6C23 - chains K and M of the 12 polymer chains in the assembly; structure by electron microscopy, 3.90 A resolution.

Chain K:
Molecule: Histone-lysine N-methyltransferase EZH2
Organism: Homo sapiens
Notes: EC 2.1.1.43
UniProtKB: Q15910 (EZH2_HUMAN); numbering as in UniProt (aligned over 1-746)
Sequence (746 residues; numbered 1 to 746; the number before each row is that of its first residue):
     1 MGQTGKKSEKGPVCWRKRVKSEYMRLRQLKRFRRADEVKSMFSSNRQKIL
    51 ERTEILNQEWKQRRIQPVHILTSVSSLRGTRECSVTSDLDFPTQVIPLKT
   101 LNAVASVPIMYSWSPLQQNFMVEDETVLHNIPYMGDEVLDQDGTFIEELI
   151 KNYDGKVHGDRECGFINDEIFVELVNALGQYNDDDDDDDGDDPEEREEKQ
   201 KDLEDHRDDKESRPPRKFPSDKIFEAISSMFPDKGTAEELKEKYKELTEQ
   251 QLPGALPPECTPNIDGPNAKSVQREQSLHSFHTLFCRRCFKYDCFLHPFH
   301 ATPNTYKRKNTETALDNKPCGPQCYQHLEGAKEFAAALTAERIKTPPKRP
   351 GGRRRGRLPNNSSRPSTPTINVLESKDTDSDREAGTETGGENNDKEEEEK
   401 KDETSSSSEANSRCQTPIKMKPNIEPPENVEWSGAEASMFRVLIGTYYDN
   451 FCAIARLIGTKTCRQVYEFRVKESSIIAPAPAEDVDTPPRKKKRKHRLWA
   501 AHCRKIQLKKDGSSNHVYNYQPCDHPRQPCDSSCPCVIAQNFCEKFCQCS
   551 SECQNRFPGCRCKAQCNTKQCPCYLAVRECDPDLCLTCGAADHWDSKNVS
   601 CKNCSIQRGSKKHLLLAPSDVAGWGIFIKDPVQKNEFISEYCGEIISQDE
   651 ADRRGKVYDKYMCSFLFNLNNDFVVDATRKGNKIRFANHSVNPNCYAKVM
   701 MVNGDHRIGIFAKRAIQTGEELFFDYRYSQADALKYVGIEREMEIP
Unresolved in the structure: 1-258, 307-422, 478-513, 736-746
Disulfides: C289-C294, C523-C547, C530-C553
Glycans and other covalent adducts: covalent link L443-Y447
UniProt features mapped onto this chain:
  - region: K39 to V68 (Interaction with EED)
  - modified residue: S21 (Phosphoserine), S76 (Phosphoserine), T339 (Phosphothreonine), T345 (Phosphothreonine), S363 (Phosphoserine), S366 (Phosphoserine), T367 (Phosphothreonine), T487 (Phosphothreonine)
  - glycosylation: S75 (O-linked (GlcNAc) serine)
  - cross-link: K634 (Glycyl lysine isopeptide (Lys-Gly) (interchain with G-Cter in SUMO2))
  - natural variant: P132 (P132S: In WVS), Y133 (Y133C: In WVS), M134 (M134T: In WVS), Y153 (deletion: In WVS), K156 (K156E: In WVS), D185 (D185H: Decreased histone methyltransferase activity), H279 (H279R: In WVS), C571 (C571W: Found in a patient with myelodysplastic syndrome and myelodysplastic-myeloproliferative neoplasms), V621 (V621M: In WVS; uncertain significance), Y641 (Y641C: In a patient with diffuse large B-cell lymphoma; Y641F: Found in a patient with follicular lymphoma; Y641H: Found in patients with follicular lymphoma ...), Y658 (Y658N: In WVS), A677 (A677G: Found in a patient with B-cell lymphoma; A677T: In WVS), 8 further natural variant entries in UniProt
  - mutagenesis: S21 (S21A: Enhances methyltransferase activity towards 'Lys-27' of histone H3 and abrogates phosphorylation by PKB/AKT1 ...), S75 (S75A: Reduced protein stability), T345 (T345A: Impaired CDK1- and CDK-2 mediated phosphorylation and subsequent gene silencing. Altered EZH2-mediated cell proliferation and migration), C588 (C588Y: Strongly impairs methyltransferase activity towards 'Lys-27' of histone H3), F667 (F667I: Strongly decreases histone methyltransferase activity), H689 (H689A: Abrogates methyltransferase activity)

Chain M:
Molecule: Polycomb protein SUZ12
Organism: Homo sapiens
UniProtKB: Q15022 (SUZ12_HUMAN); residue numbers follow UniProt; this construct covers 1-739
Sequence (739 residues; numbered 1 to 739; the number before each row is that of its first residue):
     1 MAPQKHGGGGGGGSGPSAGSGGGGFGGSAAVAAATASGGKSGGGSCGGGG
    51 SYSASSSSSAAAAAGAAVLPVKKPKMEHVQADHELFLQAFEKPTQIYRFL
   101 RTRNLIAPIFLHRTLTYMSHRNSRTNIKRKTFKVDDMLSKVEKMKGEQES
   151 HSLSAHLQLTFTGFFHKNDKPSPNSENEQNSVTLEVLLVKVCHKKRKDVS
   201 CPIRQVPTGKKQVPLNPDLNQTKPGNFPSLAVSSNEFEPSNSHMVKSYSL
   251 LFRVTRPGRREFNGMINGETNENIDVNEELPARRKRNREDGEKTFVAQMT
   301 VFDKNRRLQLLDGEYEVAMQEMEECPISKKRATWETILDGKRLPPFETFS
   351 QGPTLQFTLRWTGETNDKSTAPIAKPLATRNSESLHQENKPGSVKPTQTI
   401 AVKESLTTDLQTRKEKDTPNENRQKLRIFYQFLYNNNTRQQTEARDDLHC
   451 PWCTLNCRKLYSLLKHLKLCHSRFIFNYVYHPKGARIDVSINECYDGSYA
   501 GNPQDIHRQPGFAFSRNGPVKRTPITHILVCRPKRTKASMSEFLESEDGE
   551 VEQQRTYSSGHNRLYFHSDTCLPLRPQEMEVDSEDEKDPEWLREKTITQI
   601 EEFSDVNEGEKEVMKLWNLHVMKHGFIADNQMNHACMLFVENYGQKIIKK
   651 NLCRNFMLHLVSMHDFNLISIMSIDKAVTKLREMQQKLEKGESASPANEE
   701 ITEEQNGTANGFSEINSKEKALETDSVSGVSKQSKKQKL
Unresolved in the structure: 1-560, 683-739

How chain K and chain M interact:
Contacting residue pairs (81):
  T261(K) with N607(M)
  P262(K) with N607(M)
  N263(K) with N607(M), hydrogen bond; G609(M), hydrogen bond (side chain-backbone)
  I264(K) with R654(M); L658(M), hydrophobic
  D265(K) with K650(M); N651(M); L652(M); N655(M)
  S277(K) with L658(M)
  L278(K) with L658(M), hydrophobic; D665(M)
  S280(K) with E610(M)
  F281(K) with E610(M); V613(M), hydrophobic; L658(M), hydrophobic; H659(M); S662(M), hydrogen bond (backbone-side chain)
  H282(K) with D665(M)
  L284(K) with F603(M), hydrophobic; M614(M), hydrophobic
  F285(K) with W617(M), hydrophobic; M663(M), hydrophobic
  F290(K) with W617(M); V621(M); I627(M); D629(M); M632(M), hydrophobic; L668(M), hydrophobic
  K291(K) with W617(M); N618(M)
  Y292(K) with M614(M), hydrophobic; N618(M), hydrogen bond (backbone-side chain)
  D293(K) with Q599(M); F603(M)
  F295(K) with L592(M), hydrophobic; T596(M); Q599(M); M622(M), hydrophobic
  Y306(K) with D665(M); N667(M), hydrogen bond
  T446(K) with H664(M), hydrogen bond
  R456(K) with D675(M), salt bridge; T679(M), hydrogen bond
  L457(K) with R682(M)
  K545(K) with D629(M), salt bridge
  P582(K) with A628(M), hydrophobic
  D583(K) with A628(M); D629(M), hydrogen bond (side chain-backbone)
  H593(K) with Q631(M)
  W594(K) with F626(M); Q631(M), hydrogen bond (backbone-side chain)
  K611(K) with D585(M), hydrogen bond (side chain-backbone)
  H613(K) with M579(M), hydrogen bond (side chain-backbone); V581(M), hydrogen bond (side chain-backbone); D582(M); S583(M), hydrogen bond
  L615(K) with Y565(M), hydrophobic
  L616(K) with Y565(M); F566(M), hydrogen bond (backbone-backbone); H567(M)
  A617(K) with L564(M); Y565(M), hydrophobic
  P618(K) with R563(M); L564(M); F566(M), hydrophobic
  D620(K) with R563(M), salt bridge
  W624(K) with F566(M), hydrophobic
  F627(K) with R563(M); Y565(M), hydrophobic
  K629(K) with M579(M); V581(M)
  K683(K) with S568(M); S583(M), hydrogen bond (side chain-backbone); E584(M), salt bridge; D585(M), salt bridge
  N703(K) with I627(M)
  T718(K) with N562(M)
  G719(K) with N562(M); Y565(M)
Other interface residues (no listed pair), chain K (49 interface residues in all): C260, H279, R287, V442, A453, A591, Q607, L614, K680
Other interface residues (no listed pair), chain M (61 interface residues in all): C571, L574, E580, E586, W591, K595, D605, V606, E608, N630, V661, F666, V678

In short:
The interface between chain K and chain M involves 49 residues on one side and 61 on the other, with 15
hydrogen bonds and 5 salt bridges. Polar contacts include R456(K)-D675(M), K545(K)-D629(M) and
D620(K)-R563(M). From UniProt: 6 mutagenesis sites on chain K.
Here chain K is Histone-lysine N-methyltransferase EZH2 and chain M is Polycomb protein SUZ12, both from Homo
sapiens. Entry 6C23 (Cryo-EM structure of PRC2 bound to cofactors AEBP2 and JARID2 in the Compact Active
State) was determined by electron microscopy (same publication as 6C24).
